3L4M - chains C and F of the 6 polymer chains in the assembly; structure by X-ray diffraction, 2.02 A resolution.

== Chain C ==
Protein: Methylamine dehydrogenase light chain
Source organism: Paracoccus denitrificans
Notes: EC 1.4.99.3; fragment: Beta chain of immature methylamine dehydrogenase (preMADH); engineered mutation(s): Trp57 is hydroxylated at C7
UniProt: P22619 (DHML_PARDE); residues 1-131 here correspond to UniProt positions 58-188 (UniProt number = residue number + 57)
Chain sequence (137 residues; numbered 1 to 137; the number before each row is that of its first residue):
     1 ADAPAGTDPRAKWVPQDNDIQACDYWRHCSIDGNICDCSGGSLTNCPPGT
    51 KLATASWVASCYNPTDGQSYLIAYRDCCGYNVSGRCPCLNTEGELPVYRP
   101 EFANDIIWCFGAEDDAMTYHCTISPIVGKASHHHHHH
Disordered / not traced: 1-6, 132-137
Sequence notes: expression tag (132-137)
Modified positions: W57 (7-hydroxy-l-tryptophan; 0AF)
Cystine bridges: C23-C88, C29-C61, C36-C121, C38-C86, C46-C77, C78-C109
Swiss-Prot annotation at these positions:
  - modified residue: W57 (Tryptophylquinone)
  - cross-link: W57 to W108 (Tryptophan tryptophylquinone (Trp-Trp))
What the authors report for this chain:
  - post-translational modification sites: W57

== Chain F ==
Protein: Methylamine dehydrogenase heavy chain
Source organism: Paracoccus denitrificans
Notes: EC 1.4.99.3
UniProt: A1BB97 (A1BB97_PARDP); residues 1-386 here correspond to UniProt positions 32-417 (UniProt number = residue number + 31)
Chain sequence (386 residues; each row starts with the number of its first residue):
     1 QDAPEAETQAQETQGQAAARAAAADLAAGQDDEPRILEAPAPDARRVYVN
    51 DPAHFAAVTQQFVIDGEAGRVIGMIDGGFLPNPVVADDGSFIAHASTVFS
   101 RIARGERTDYVEVFDPVTLLPTADIELPDAPRFLVGTYPWMTSLTPDGKT
   151 LLFYQFSPAPAVGVVDLEGKAFKRMLDVPDCYHIFPTAPDTFFMHCRDGS
   201 LAKVAFGTEGTPEITHTEVFHPEDEFLINHPAYSQKAGRLVWPTYTGKIH
   251 QIDLSSGDAKFLPAVEALTEAERADGWRPGGWQQVAYHRALDRIYLLVDQ
   301 RDEWRHKTASRFVVVLDAKTGERLAKFEMGHEIDSINVSQDEKPLLYALS
   351 TGDKTLYIHDAESGEELRSVNQLGHGPQVITTADMG
Disordered / not traced: 1-10
Cystine bridges: C181-C196

== How chain C and chain F interact ==
Contacting residue pairs (66):
  D17(C) with A19(F); A23(F)
  N18(C) with Q16(F); A19(F)
  D19(C) with G15(F); Q16(F); A19(F)
  I20(C) with G15(F), hydrogen bond (backbone-backbone); A18(F), hydrophobic; A19(F), hydrophobic
  Q21(C) with Q14(F); G15(F); R70(F)
  Y25(C) with A22(F)
  R27(C) with A22(F)
  D37(C) with R70(F), salt bridge
  C38(C) with V71(F)
  S39(C) with V71(F); G73(F); M74(F)
  G40(C) with L37(F); V71(F), hydrogen bond (backbone-backbone); I72(F)
  G41(C) with L37(F); R70(F), hydrogen bond (backbone-side chain)
  S42(C) with L37(F)
  L43(C) with A22(F), hydrophobic
  T44(C) with P34(F)
  N45(C) with D32(F); E33(F); P34(F); R35(F), hydrogen bond (side chain-backbone); L37(F)
  C46(C) with R35(F), hydrogen bond (backbone-backbone); I36(F); L37(F), hydrogen bond (backbone-backbone)
  P47(C) with I36(F)
  P48(C) with L37(F); A39(F); I72(F); V117(F); T118(F)
  G49(C) with T118(F), hydrogen bond (backbone-backbone)
  T50(C) with I36(F)
  K51(C) with L120(F)
  L52(C) with P34(F)
  N63(C) with L26(F)
  Y70(C) with L26(F), hydrophobic
  Y80(C) with M74(F), hydrogen bond (side chain-backbone); I75(F); D76(F)
  N81(C) with V58(F); D76(F), hydrogen bond (backbone-side chain)
  V82(C) with Q60(F), hydrogen bond (backbone-side chain)
  S83(C) with Q60(F); M74(F)
  G84(C) with Q372(F)
  R85(C) with V71(F); V370(F); N371(F), hydrogen bond (side chain-backbone); Q372(F), hydrogen bond (side chain-backbone)
  C86(C) with Q372(F)
  P87(C) with Q372(F)
  H120(C) with M74(F)
  I123(C) with P34(F), hydrophobic
  I126(C) with L26(F), hydrophobic
Also at the interface, not in a pair above, chain C (39 interface residues in all): W26, D66, R75
Also at the interface, not in a pair above, chain F (34 interface residues in all): E38, F62, L119, L373

== Summary ==
39 residues of chain C face 34 of chain F across their interface, with 12 hydrogen bonds and 1 salt bridge.
Among the polar pairs are D37(C)-R70(F), G41(C)-R70(F) and N45(C)-R35(F). From the paper: a modification site
at W57(C).
Here chain C is Methylamine dehydrogenase light chain and chain F is Methylamine dehydrogenase heavy chain,
both from Paracoccus denitrificans. Entry 3L4M (Crystal Structure of the MauG/pre-Methylamine Dehydrogenase
Complex) was determined by X-ray diffraction (same publication as 3L4O).
